Entry 7B58 (X-ray diffraction, 1.72 A resolution); this record covers chains BBB and CCC of the 3 polymer chains in the assembly.

Chain BBB:
Protein: Urease subunit beta
Organism: Sporosarcina pasteurii
Notes: EC 3.5.1.5
UniProtKB: P41021 (URE2_SPOPA); residue numbers follow UniProt; this construct covers 5-126
Amino-acid sequence (122 residues; row label = number of the first residue in the row):
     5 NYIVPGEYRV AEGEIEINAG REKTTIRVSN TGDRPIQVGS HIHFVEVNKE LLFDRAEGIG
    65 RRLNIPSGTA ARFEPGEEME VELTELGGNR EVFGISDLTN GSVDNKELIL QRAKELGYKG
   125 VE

Chain CCC:
Protein: Urease subunit alpha
Organism: Sporosarcina pasteurii
Notes: EC 3.5.1.5
UniProtKB: P41020 (URE1_SPOPA); numbering as in UniProt; present here: 1-34, 36-570
Amino-acid sequence (570 residues; each row starts with the number of its first residue):
     1 MKINRQQYAE SYGPTVGDQV RLADTDLWIE VEKDYTTYGD EANFGGGKVL REGMGENGTY
    61 TRTENVLDLL LTNALILDYT GIYKADIGVK DGYIVGIGKG GNPDIMDGVT PNMIVGTATE
   121 VIAAEGKIVT AGGIDTHVHF INPDQVDVAL ANGITTLFGG GTGPAEGSKA TTVTPGPWNI
   181 EKMLKSTEGL PINVGILGKG HGSSIAPIME QIDAGAAGLK IHEDWGATPA SIDRSLTVAD
   241 EADVQVAIHS DTLNEAGFLE DTLRAINGRV IHSFHVEGAG GGHAPDIMAM AGHPNVLPSS
   301 TNPTRPFTVN TIDEHLDMLM VCHHLKQNIP EDVAFADSRI RPETIAAEDI LHDLGIISMM
   361 STDALAMGRA GEMVLRTWQT ADKMKKQRGP LAEEKNGSDN FRAKRYVSKY TINPAIAQGI
   421 AHEVGSIEEG KFADLVLWEP KFFGVKADRV IKGGIIAYAQ IGDPSASIPT PQPVMGRRMY
   481 GTVGDLIHDT NITFMSKSSI QQGVPAKLGL KRRIGTVKNC RNIGKKDMKW NDVTTDIDIN
   541 PETYEVKVDG EVLTCEPVKE LPMAQRYFLF
Modified residues: Lys220 (lysine nz-carboxylic acid; KCX)
Sequence notes: insertion (35)
Bound ions: Ni2+ site 1: His137, His139, Lys220, Asp363 (together with oxygen atom); Ni2+ site 2: Lys220, His249, His275 (together with oxygen atom); silver ion site 1: Cys322, Met367 (together with sulfate ion); silver ion site 2: Cys322, His323 (together with sulfate ion)
Residues lining bound ligands: oxygen atom (O): His137, His139, Ala170, Lys220, His249, His275, Gly280, Asp363

How chain BBB and chain CCC interact:
Pairs across the interface (96):
  Ile7(BBB) with Arg21(CCC); Asp24(CCC); Asp26(CCC)
  Val8(BBB) with Arg21(CCC)
  Pro9(BBB) with Ala23(CCC); Asp24(CCC); Lys441(CCC); Tyr567(CCC)
  Gly10(BBB) with Val20(CCC); Arg21(CCC); Ala23(CCC), hydrogen bond (backbone-backbone); Pro440(CCC); Lys441(CCC)
  Glu11(BBB) with Val20(CCC); Arg21(CCC), salt bridge; Trp28(CCC)
  Tyr12(BBB) with Ala9(CCC); Pro14(CCC); Gln19(CCC); Val20(CCC), hydrophobic; Gly126(CCC)
  Arg13(BBB) with Asp18(CCC); Gln19(CCC), hydrogen bond; Trp28(CCC)
  Val14(BBB) with Arg5(CCC); Gln6(CCC); Ala9(CCC), hydrophobic; Asp18(CCC)
  Ala15(BBB) with Arg5(CCC); Gly17(CCC); Asp18(CCC), hydrogen bond (backbone-side chain)
  Glu16(BBB) with Arg5(CCC), hydrogen bond (backbone-side chain)
  Gly17(BBB) with Arg5(CCC)
  Glu18(BBB) with Lys2(CCC); Ile3(CCC); Asn4(CCC)
  Ile19(BBB) with Lys2(CCC); Ile3(CCC), hydrogen bond (backbone-backbone); Arg5(CCC); Tyr8(CCC), hydrophobic; Thr15(CCC); Tyr38(CCC), hydrophobic
  Glu20(BBB) with Met1(CCC); Lys2(CCC); Tyr38(CCC)
  Ile21(BBB) with Met1(CCC), hydrogen bond (backbone-backbone); Ile3(CCC), hydrophobic; Tyr38(CCC); Gly39(CCC)
  Asn22(BBB) with Tyr38(CCC), hydrogen bond (backbone-backbone); Gly39(CCC)
  Arg25(BBB) with Asp40(CCC), salt bridge; Asp107(CCC), salt bridge
  Gly43(BBB) with Gly47(CCC)
  Ser44(BBB) with Val49(CCC)
  His45(BBB) with Gly39(CCC), hydrogen bond (side chain-backbone); Asp40(CCC), salt bridge; Val49(CCC); Met54(CCC); Ile105(CCC)
  Ile46(BBB) with Met54(CCC)
  Arg66(BBB) with Gly39(CCC); Asp40(CCC), salt bridge
  Asn68(BBB) with Met1(CCC)
  Pro70(BBB) with Met1(CCC); Ile3(CCC), hydrophobic; Tyr12(CCC)
  Ser71(BBB) with Tyr12(CCC), hydrogen bond (backbone-side chain); Gly39(CCC); Glu41(CCC), hydrogen bond (side chain-backbone); Asn43(CCC), hydrogen bond; Val49(CCC)
  Gly72(BBB) with Asn43(CCC); Lys48(CCC), hydrogen bond (backbone-side chain); Val49(CCC)
  Leu90(BBB) with Ile105(CCC)
  Gly91(BBB) with Asp104(CCC); Ile105(CCC), hydrogen bond (backbone-backbone); Met106(CCC); Asp107(CCC)
  Gly92(BBB) with Pro103(CCC); Ile105(CCC); Met106(CCC), hydrogen bond (backbone-backbone); Asp107(CCC), hydrogen bond (backbone-side chain)
  Asn93(BBB) with Pro103(CCC), hydrogen bond (backbone-backbone); Asp104(CCC), hydrogen bond (backbone-backbone)
  Arg94(BBB) with Asp104(CCC), hydrogen bond (backbone-backbone)
  Glu95(BBB) with Asp104(CCC), hydrogen bond (backbone-backbone); Ile105(CCC)
  Phe97(BBB) with Glu52(CCC); Gly53(CCC); Thr59(CCC); Asp104(CCC)
  Gly98(BBB) with Glu52(CCC)
  Ile99(BBB) with Glu52(CCC), hydrogen bond (backbone-side chain); Gly53(CCC)
Interface residues without a listed pair, chain BBB (39 interface residues in all): Tyr6, Ile69, Thr73, Val96
Interface residues without a listed pair, chain CCC (47 interface residues in all): Gly13, Val16, Thr37, Arg51, Gly397, Arg566

Overview:
39 residues of chain BBB face 47 of chain CCC across their interface; the contacts include 20 hydrogen bonds
and 5 salt bridges. Among the polar pairs are Glu11(BBB)-Arg21(CCC), Arg25(BBB)-Asp40(CCC) and
Arg25(BBB)-Asp107(CCC). Ligands of chain CCC: oxygen atom.
Here chain BBB is Urease subunit beta and chain CCC is Urease subunit alpha, both from Sporosarcina pasteurii.
Entry 7B58 (X-ray crystal structure of Sporosarcina pasteurii urease inhibited by Ag(PEt3)Cl) was determined
by X-ray diffraction (same publication as 7B59 and 7B5A).
